6DD9 - chains B and D of the 4 polymer chains in the assembly; structure by X-ray diffraction, 2.30 A resolution.

== Chain B (and D) ==
Protein: Synaptonemal complex protein 3
From: Mus musculus
Notes: chain D of this document is another copy of the same molecule, construct and numbering; everything in this record applies to it too
UniProtKB: A2RSE7 (A2RSE7_MOUSE); residues 105-248 here = UniProt positions 105-248
Amino-acid sequence (144 residues; row label = number of the first residue in the row):
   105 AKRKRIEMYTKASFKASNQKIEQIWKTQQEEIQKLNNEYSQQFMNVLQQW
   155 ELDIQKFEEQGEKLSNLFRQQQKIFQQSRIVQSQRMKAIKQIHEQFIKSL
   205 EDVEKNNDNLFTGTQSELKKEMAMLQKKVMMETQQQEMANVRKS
Not modelled in the structure: 105-111, 239-248 (chain D: 105-110, 212-217, 238-248)
Modified positions: Mse112, Mse148, Mse190, Mse226, Mse228, Mse234, Mse235 (selenomethionine; parent Met); Mse242 (selenomethionine)

== Interface between chain B and chain D ==
Contacting residue pairs (25):
  W129(B) - W129(D)
  W129(B) - Q132(D)  hydrogen bond
  Q132(B) - W129(D)
  Q132(B) - Q133(D)  hydrogen bond
  Q133(B) - Q132(D)  hydrogen bond
  Q133(B) - Q133(D)
  Q133(B) - I136(D)
  I136(B) - Q133(D)
  Y143(B) - Y143(D)  hydrogen bond
  Y143(B) - F147(D)
  F147(B) - F147(D)  hydrophobic
  W154(B) - W154(D)  hydrophobic
  W154(B) - I158(D)  hydrophobic
  F161(B) - F161(D)  hydrophobic
  L168(B) - L168(D)
  L168(B) - S169(D)
  F172(B) - L171(D)
  F172(B) - Q175(D)  hydrogen bond (backbone-side chain)
  Q175(B) - F172(D)
  Q175(B) - Q175(D)  hydrogen bond
  I178(B) - F179(D)  hydrophobic
  F179(B) - I178(D)  hydrophobic
  Q186(B) - Q186(D)  hydrogen bond
  Mse226(B) - Mse226(D)
  L229(B) - Mse226(D)  hydrophobic
Other interface residues (no listed pair), chain B (25 interface residues in all): F118, L151, I158, L171, Q176, S182, I193, F200, V233
Other interface residues (no listed pair), chain D (27 interface residues in all): F118, L151, E162, Q176, S182, I193, F200, L229, V233

== Overview ==
Chain B and chain D form an interface of 25 and 27 residues respectively, with 7 hydrogen bonds. Among the
polar pairs are W129(B)-Q132(D), Q132(B)-Q133(D) and Y143(B)-Y143(D).
Chain B and chain D are both Synaptonemal complex protein 3 (Mus musculus); the structure, Structure of mouse
SYCP3, P1 form, was determined by X-ray diffraction, deposited together with 6DD8.
